4TWM - chain A; structure by X-ray diffraction, 2.11 A resolution.

== Chain A ==
Molecule: Dioscorin 5
Source organism: Dioscorea japonica
UniProt: A7MAQ2 (A7MAQ2_DIOJA); residues 1-246 here correspond to UniProt positions 26-271 (UniProt number = residue number + 25)
Chain sequence (246 residues; each row starts with the number of its first residue):
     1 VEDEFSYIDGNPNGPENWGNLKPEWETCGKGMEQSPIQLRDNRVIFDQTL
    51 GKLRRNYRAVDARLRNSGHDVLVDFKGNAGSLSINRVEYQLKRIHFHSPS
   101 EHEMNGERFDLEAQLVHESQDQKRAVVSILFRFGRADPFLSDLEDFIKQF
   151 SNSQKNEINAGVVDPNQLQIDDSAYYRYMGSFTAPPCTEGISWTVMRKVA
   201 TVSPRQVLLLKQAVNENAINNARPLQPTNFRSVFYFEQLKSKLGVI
Not modelled in the structure: 1-2, 242-246
Differences from the reference sequence: engineered mutation Asp9 (Glu34 in A7MAQ2)
Curated features (UniProtKB/Swiss-Prot):
  - active site: His69 (Proton acceptor)
  - binding site (L-ascorbate): Asp70, His95 to His97, Gln114, Thr183, Ala184
Disulfide bonds: Cys28-Cys187

== Overview ==
Curated annotation (UniProt) lists active-site residue His69 and 7 L-ascorbate-binding residues.
Chain A is Dioscorin 5 (Dioscorea japonica); the structure, Crystal structure of dioscorin from Dioscorea
japonica, was determined by X-ray diffraction (same publication as 4TWL).
